Entry 3B1K (X-ray diffraction, 3.30 A resolution); this record covers chains A and G of the 8 polymer chains in the assembly.

[Chain A (and G)]
Name: Glyceraldehyde 3-phosphate dehydrogenase (NADP+)
From: Synechococcus elongatus
Notes: EC 1.2.1.13; chain G of this document is another copy of the same molecule, construct and numbering; everything in this record applies to it too
UniProtKB: Q9R6W2 (Q9R6W2_SYNE7); residues 1-339 here = UniProt positions 1-339
Chain sequence (339 residues; row label = number of the first residue in the row):
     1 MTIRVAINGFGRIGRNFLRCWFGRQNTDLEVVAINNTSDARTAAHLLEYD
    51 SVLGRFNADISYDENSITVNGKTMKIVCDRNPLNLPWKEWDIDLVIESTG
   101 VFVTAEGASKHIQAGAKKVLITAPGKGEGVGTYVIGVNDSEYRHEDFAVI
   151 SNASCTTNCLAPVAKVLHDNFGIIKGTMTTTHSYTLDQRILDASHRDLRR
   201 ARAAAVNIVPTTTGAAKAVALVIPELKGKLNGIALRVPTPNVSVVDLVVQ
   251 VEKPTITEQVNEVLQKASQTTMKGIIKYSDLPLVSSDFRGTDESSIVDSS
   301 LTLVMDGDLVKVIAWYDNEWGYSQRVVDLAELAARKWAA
Not modelled in the structure: 339

[Interface between chain A and chain G]
Contacting residue pairs (82):
  Lys175(A) with Asp306(G), salt bridge; Asp308(G), salt bridge; Leu309(G)
  Gly176(A) with Met305(G); Leu309(G)
  Thr177(A) with Lys311(G), hydrogen bond
  Met178(A) with Lys311(G), hydrogen bond (backbone-side chain)
  Thr179(A) with Asp246(G), hydrogen bond; Lys311(G), hydrogen bond
  Thr181(A) with Thr181(G)
  Leu198(A) with Pro282(G), hydrophobic
  Arg199(A) with Leu281(G); Pro282(G); Leu283(G); Val284(G); Asp298(G), salt bridge
  Arg202(A) with Val284(G); Ser286(G), hydrogen bond; Asp287(G), salt bridge
  Val206(A) with Thr239(G)
  Asn207(A) with Val284(G); Ser285(G), hydrogen bond; Ser286(G), hydrogen bond
  Ile208(A) with Val237(G), hydrophobic; Val244(G), hydrophobic; Val284(G); Ser285(G), hydrogen bond (backbone-side chain); Trp315(G)
  Val209(A) with Val284(G), hydrophobic
  Pro210(A) with Leu301(G), hydrophobic
  Lys229(A) with Met305(G)
  Leu230(A) with Met305(G)
  Asn231(A) with Leu303(G); Met305(G)
  Ile233(A) with Leu301(G), hydrophobic; Ile313(G), hydrophobic
  Leu235(A) with Val244(G), hydrophobic
  Val237(A) with Ile208(G), hydrophobic
  Pro238(A) with Pro238(G)
  Thr239(A) with Val206(G); Ile208(G)
  Asp246(A) with Thr179(G), hydrogen bond; Asp246(G)
  Val248(A) with Thr177(G); Val248(G), hydrophobic
  Gln250(A) with Gln250(G); Asp308(G)
  Leu281(A) with Arg199(G), hydrogen bond (backbone-side chain)
  Pro282(A) with Leu198(G), hydrophobic; Arg199(G)
  Leu283(A) with Arg199(G), hydrogen bond (backbone-side chain); Pro210(G)
  Val284(A) with Arg202(G); Asn207(G); Ile208(G); Val209(G), hydrophobic; Pro210(G)
  Ser285(A) with Asn207(G), hydrogen bond (backbone-side chain); Ile208(G)
  Ser286(A) with Val206(G); Asn207(G), hydrogen bond
  Asp287(A) with Arg202(G), salt bridge
  Asp298(A) with Arg199(G), salt bridge
  Ser300(A) with Arg199(G)
  Leu301(A) with Arg199(G); Pro210(G), hydrophobic; Ile233(G), hydrophobic
  Leu303(A) with Asn231(G); Gly232(G)
  Met305(A) with Lys175(G); Gly176(G); Lys229(G); Leu230(G), hydrophobic; Asn231(G)
  Asp306(A) with Lys175(G), salt bridge
  Asp308(A) with Lys175(G), salt bridge
  Leu309(A) with Gln250(G)
  Lys311(A) with Thr177(G); Met178(G); Thr179(G), hydrogen bond
  Trp315(A) with Ile208(G), hydrophobic; Pro210(G), hydrophobic
Also at the interface, not in a pair above, chain A (44 interface residues in all): Gly232, Ile313
Also at the interface, not in a pair above, chain G (45 interface residues in all): Val242, Ser300

[Summary]
44 residues of chain A face 45 of chain G across their interface, with 14 hydrogen bonds and 8 salt bridges.
Polar pairs include Lys175(A)-Asp306(G), Lys175(A)-Asp308(G) and Arg199(A)-Asp298(G).
Chain A and chain G are both Glyceraldehyde 3-phosphate dehydrogenase (NADP+) (Synechococcus elongatus); the
structure, Crystal structure of Glyceraldehyde-3-Phosphate Dehydrogenase complexed with CP12 in the absence of
copper from Synechococcus elongatus, was determined by X-ray diffraction together with 3B1J and 3B20 from the
same study.
